PDB entry 6RID | electron microscopy, 2.90 A resolution | chains A and F of the 11 polymer chains in the assembly

Chain A:
Name: DNA-dependent RNA polymerase subunit rpo147
Source organism: Vaccinia virus GLV-1h68
Notes: EC 2.7.7.6
UniProtKB: B9U1I2 (B9U1I2_9POXV); residues 1-1286 here = UniProt positions 1-1286
Amino-acid sequence (1286 residues; row label = number of the first residue in the row):
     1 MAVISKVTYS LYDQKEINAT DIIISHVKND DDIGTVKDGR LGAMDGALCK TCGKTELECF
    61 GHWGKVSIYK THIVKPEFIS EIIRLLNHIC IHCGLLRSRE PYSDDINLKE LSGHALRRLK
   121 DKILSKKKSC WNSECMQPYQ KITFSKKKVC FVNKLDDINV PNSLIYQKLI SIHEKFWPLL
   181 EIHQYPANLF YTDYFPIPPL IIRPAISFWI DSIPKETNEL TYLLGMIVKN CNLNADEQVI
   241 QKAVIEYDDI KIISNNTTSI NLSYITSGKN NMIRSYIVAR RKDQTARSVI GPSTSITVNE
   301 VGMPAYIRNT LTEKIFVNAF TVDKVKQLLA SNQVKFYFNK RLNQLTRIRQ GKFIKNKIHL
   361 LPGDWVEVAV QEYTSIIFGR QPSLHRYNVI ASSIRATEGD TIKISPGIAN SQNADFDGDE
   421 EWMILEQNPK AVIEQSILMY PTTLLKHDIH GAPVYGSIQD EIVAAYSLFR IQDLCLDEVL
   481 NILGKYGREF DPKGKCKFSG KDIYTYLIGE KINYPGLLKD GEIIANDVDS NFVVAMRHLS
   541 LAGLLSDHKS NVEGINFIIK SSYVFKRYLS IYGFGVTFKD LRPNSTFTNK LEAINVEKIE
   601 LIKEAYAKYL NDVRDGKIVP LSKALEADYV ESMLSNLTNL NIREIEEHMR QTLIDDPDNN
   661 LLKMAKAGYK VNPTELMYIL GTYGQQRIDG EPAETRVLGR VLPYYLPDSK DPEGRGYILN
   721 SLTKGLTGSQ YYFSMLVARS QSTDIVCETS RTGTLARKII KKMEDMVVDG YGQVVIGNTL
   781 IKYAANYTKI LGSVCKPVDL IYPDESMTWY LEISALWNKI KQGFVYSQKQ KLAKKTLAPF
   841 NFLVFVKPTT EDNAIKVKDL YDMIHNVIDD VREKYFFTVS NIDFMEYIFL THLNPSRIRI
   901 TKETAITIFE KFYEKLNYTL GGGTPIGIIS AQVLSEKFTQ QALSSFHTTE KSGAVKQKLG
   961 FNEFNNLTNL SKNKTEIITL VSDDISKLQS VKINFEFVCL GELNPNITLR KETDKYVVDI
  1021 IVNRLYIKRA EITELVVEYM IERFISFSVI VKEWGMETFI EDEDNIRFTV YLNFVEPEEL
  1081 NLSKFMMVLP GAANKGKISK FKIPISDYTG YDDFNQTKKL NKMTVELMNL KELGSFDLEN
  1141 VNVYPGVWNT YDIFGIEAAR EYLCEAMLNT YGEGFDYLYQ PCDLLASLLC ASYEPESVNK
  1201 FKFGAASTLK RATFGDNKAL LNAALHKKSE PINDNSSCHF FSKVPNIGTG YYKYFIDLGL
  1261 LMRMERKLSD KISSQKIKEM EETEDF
Disordered / not traced: 1, 210-217, 350-354, 1265-1286
Ion coordination: Zn2+ site 1: Cys49, Cys52, Cys59, His62; Zn2+ site 2: Cys90, Cys93, Cys130, Cys135; Mg2+: Asp417, Asp419 (shared with 1 residue of chain P)

Chain F:
Name: DNA-directed RNA polymerase 19 kDa subunit
Source organism: Vaccinia virus GLV-1h68
Notes: EC 2.7.7.6
UniProtKB: B9U1M4 (B9U1M4_9POXV); residue numbers follow UniProt; this construct covers 1-164
Amino-acid sequence (164 residues; each row starts with the number of its first residue):
     1 MADTDDIIDY ESDDLTEYED DEEEEEDGES LETSDIDPKS SYKIVESAST HIEDAHSNLK
    61 HIGNHISALK RRYTRRISLF EIAGIIAESY NLLQRGRLPL VSEFSDETMK QNMLHVIIQE
   121 IEEGSCPIVI EKNGELLSVN DFDKDGLKFH LDYIIKIWKL QKRY
Disordered / not traced: 1-61

How chain A and chain F interact:
Residue-residue contacts - 98 pairs, chain A then chain F:
  Phe316(A) with Gln94(F); Arg95(F)
  Val317(A) with Gln94(F)
  Asn318(A) with Leu93(F), hydrogen bond (side chain-backbone); Gln94(F), hydrogen bond (side chain-backbone); Met113(F), hydrogen bond
  Ala319(A) with Met109(F)
  Phe320(A) with Pro99(F), hydrophobic; Thr108(F); Met109(F), hydrophobic; Gln111(F); Met113(F), hydrophobic; Val116(F), hydrophobic
  Pro362(A) with Arg95(F)
  Gly363(A) with Arg95(F)
  Tyr373(A) with Gln161(F); Lys162(F)
  Ser375(A) with Arg163(F), hydrogen bond
  Ser393(A) with Gln161(F)
  Pro429(A) with Tyr90(F); Asn91(F)
  Lys430(A) with Ala87(F); Glu88(F), salt bridge; Asn91(F)
  Val432(A) with Arg163(F)
  Ile433(A) with Ala83(F); Ile86(F), hydrophobic; Ala87(F), hydrophobic; Tyr90(F), hydrophobic; Trp158(F), hydrophobic
  Ser436(A) with Ile157(F); Trp158(F), hydrogen bond; Gln161(F), hydrogen bond (backbone-side chain); Arg163(F)
  Ile437(A) with Leu79(F), hydrophobic; Ile154(F), hydrophobic; Ile157(F), hydrophobic
  Leu438(A) with Phe80(F), hydrophobic
  Tyr440(A) with Leu160(F); Gln161(F)
  Thr442(A) with Tyr153(F), hydrogen bond (backbone-side chain)
  Thr443(A) with Tyr153(F), hydrogen bond
  Ser550(A) with Tyr153(F)
  Val552(A) with Tyr153(F), hydrophobic
  Glu553(A) with Lys156(F), salt bridge
  Gly770(A) with Tyr73(F); Asn133(F), hydrogen bond (backbone-side chain)
  Tyr771(A) with Lys70(F); Tyr73(F); Thr74(F); Asn133(F)
  Gly772(A) with Tyr73(F)
  Lys789(A) with Tyr73(F)
  Glu873(A) with His65(F), salt bridge; Leu69(F)
  Lys874(A) with Arg72(F)
  Tyr875(A) with Tyr73(F), hydrophobic
  Phe877(A) with Ile66(F); Leu69(F); Lys70(F); Tyr73(F), hydrophobic
  Leu916(A) with Arg76(F), hydrogen bond (backbone-side chain)
  Asn917(A) with Arg76(F), hydrogen bond (backbone-side chain)
  Tyr918(A) with Ile77(F); Ser78(F); Asp143(F); Asp145(F); Gly146(F); Phe149(F), hydrophobic; His150(F), hydrogen bond (backbone-side chain)
  Leu920(A) with Arg76(F), hydrogen bond (backbone-side chain)
  Gly921(A) with Ser78(F)
  Thr924(A) with Phe80(F)
  Gly1248(A) with Phe80(F)
  Thr1249(A) with Phe80(F)
  Tyr1252(A) with Glu81(F), hydrogen bond; Ile130(F), hydrophobic; Glu131(F); Lys132(F)
  Lys1253(A) with Val129(F); Ile130(F); Glu131(F), hydrogen bond (backbone-backbone)
  Tyr1254(A) with Gly84(F); Ile85(F); Glu88(F); Val129(F); Ile130(F), hydrophobic
  Phe1255(A) with Pro127(F); Ile128(F); Val129(F), hydrogen bond (backbone-backbone); Glu131(F); Leu136(F), hydrophobic
  Ile1256(A) with Leu92(F), hydrophobic; Pro127(F)
  Asp1257(A) with Pro127(F), hydrogen bond (backbone-backbone)
  Leu1260(A) with Ser125(F)
  Leu1261(A) with Leu98(F), hydrophobic; Leu100(F), hydrophobic
Other interface residues (no listed pair), chain A (55 interface residues in all): Asn299, Thr321, Lys340, Asn428, Thr919, Gly922, Gly923, Pro925
Other interface residues (no listed pair), chain F (58 interface residues in all): Gly96, Leu114

Overview:
55 residues of chain A face 58 of chain F across their interface; the contacts include 17 hydrogen bonds and 3
salt bridges. Among the polar pairs are Lys430(A)-Glu88(F), Glu553(A)-Lys156(F) and Glu873(A)-His65(F).
Cys49(A), Cys52(A), Cys59(A) and His62(A) form the Zn2+ site 1.
Chain A is DNA-dependent RNA polymerase subunit rpo147 and chain F is DNA-directed RNA polymerase 19 kDa
subunit, both from Vaccinia virus GLV-1h68; the structure, Structure of Vaccinia Virus DNA-dependent RNA
polymerase elongation complex, was determined by electron microscopy.
